2NOZ - chains B and A of the 3 polymer chains in the assembly; structure by X-ray diffraction, 2.43 A resolution.

# Chain B
Molecule: 15-nt DNA strand
Sequence (15 nucleotides; each row starts with the number of its first residue):
     1 GGTAGACCTGGACGC
Not modelled in the structure: 1-2, 14-15

# Chain A
Molecule: N-glycosylase/DNA lyase
Organism: Homo sapiens
Notes: EC 3.2.2.-, 4.2.99.18; fragment: 8-oxoguanine DNA glycosylase, DNA-(apurinic or apyrimidinic site) lyase
UniProtKB: O15527 (OGG1_HUMAN); residue numbers follow UniProt; this construct covers 12-327
Amino-acid sequence (325 residues; numbered 3 to 327; the number before each row is that of its first residue):
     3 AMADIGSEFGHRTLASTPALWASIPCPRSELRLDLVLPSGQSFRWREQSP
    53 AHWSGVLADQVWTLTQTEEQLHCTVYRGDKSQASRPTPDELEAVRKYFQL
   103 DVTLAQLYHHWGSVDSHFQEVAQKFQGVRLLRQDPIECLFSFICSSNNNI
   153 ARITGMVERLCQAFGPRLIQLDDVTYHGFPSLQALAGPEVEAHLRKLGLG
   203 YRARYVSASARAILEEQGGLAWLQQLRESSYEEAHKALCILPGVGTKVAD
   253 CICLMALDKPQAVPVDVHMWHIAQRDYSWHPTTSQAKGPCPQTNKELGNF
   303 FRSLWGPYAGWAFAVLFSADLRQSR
Not modelled in the structure: 3-8, 80-82, 286-287, 324-327
Differences from the reference sequence: cloning artifact (3-11); engineered mutation Cys292 (Ser in O15527), Phe315 (Gln in O15527)
Bound ions: Ca2+: Cys241, Leu243, Val246 (shared with 1 residue of chain C)
Swiss-Prot annotation at these positions:
  - active site: Lys249 (Schiff-base intermediate with DNA)
  - binding site (DNA): Asn149, Arg154, Arg204, His270, Gln287
  - binding site (8-oxoguanine): Pro266, Asp268, Phe319
  - natural variant: Gly12 (G12E: Found in a kidney cancer sample), Arg46 (R46Q: Found in a clear cell renal cell carcinoma sample), Ala85 (A85S: Found in a lung cancer sample), Arg131 (R131Q: Found in a lung cancer sample), Arg154 (R154H: Found in a gastric cancer sample), Ser232 (S232T: Found in a kidney cancer sample)
  - mutagenesis: Lys249 (K249Q: Loss of activity), Asp268 (D268E/Q: No effect on activity; D268N: Decreases activity about 65-fold)

# Interface between chain B and chain A
Residue-residue contacts (8; chain B residue first):
  DC7(B) with Tyr203(A), phosphate contact
  DC8(B) with Asn149(A), base contact; Arg154(A), hydrogen bond to the base; Gly202(A), sugar contact; Tyr203(A), hydrogen bond to the sugar; Arg204(A), hydrogen bond to the base
  DT9(B) with Arg154(A), hydrogen bond to the sugar; Gly200(A), sugar contact
Also at the interface, not in a pair above, chain B (4 interface residues in all): DG10
Also at the interface, not in a pair above, chain A (10 interface residues in all): Asn150, Asn151, Arg197, Leu201

# Summary
Chain B and chain A form an interface of 4 and 10 residues respectively; the contacts include 4 hydrogen
bonds. Polar pairs include DC8(B)-Arg154(A), DC8(B)-Arg204(A) and DC8(B)-Tyr203(A).
Chain B is a 15-nt DNA strand and chain A is N-glycosylase/DNA lyase (Homo sapiens); the structure, Structure
of Q315F human 8-oxoguanine glycosylase distal crosslink to 8-oxoguanine DNA, was determined by X-ray
diffraction (same publication as 2NOB, 2NOE, 2NOF, 2NOH, 2NOI and 2NOL).
